8AX2 - chains A and B; structure by X-ray diffraction, 1.62 A resolution.

Chain A (and B):
Molecule: Glutathione transferase
Source organism: Trametes versicolor
Notes: EC 2.5.1.18; chain B of this document is another copy of the same molecule, construct and numbering; everything in this record applies to it too
Reference sequence: A0A384E145 (A0A384E145_TRAVE); numbering as in UniProt (aligned over 1-246)
Chain sequence (246 residues; each row starts with the number of its first residue):
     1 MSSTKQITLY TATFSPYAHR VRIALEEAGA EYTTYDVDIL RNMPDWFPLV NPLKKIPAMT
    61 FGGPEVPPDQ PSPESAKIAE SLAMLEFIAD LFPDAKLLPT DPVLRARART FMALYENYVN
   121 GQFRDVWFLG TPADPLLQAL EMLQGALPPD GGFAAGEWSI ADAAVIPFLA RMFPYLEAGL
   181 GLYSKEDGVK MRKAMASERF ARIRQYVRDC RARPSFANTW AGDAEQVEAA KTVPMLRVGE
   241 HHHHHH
Disordered / not traced: 1-4, 245-246 (chain B: 1-3, 245-246)
Residues lining bound ligands: glutathione (GSH): Phe-14, Ser-15, Pro-16, Tyr-17, Arg-20, Ile-39, Leu-40, Lys-54, Lys-55, Ile-56, Pro-57, Glu-80, Ser-81

How chain A and chain B interact:
Contacting residue pairs - 35 pairs, chain A then chain B:
  Leu-53(A) / Leu-114(B)  hydrophobic
  Leu-53(A) / Met-142(B)  hydrophobic
  Lys-55(A) / Tyr-118(B)
  Phe-61(A) / Val-103(B)  hydrophobic
  Ala-79(A) / Thr-110(B)  hydrogen bond (backbone-side chain)
  Glu-80(A) / Ala-113(B)
  Glu-80(A) / Asn-117(B)  hydrogen bond
  Glu-80(A) / Tyr-118(B)  hydrogen bond
  Ala-83(A) / Arg-109(B)
  Ala-83(A) / Thr-110(B)
  Glu-86(A) / Arg-109(B)  salt bridge
  Phe-87(A) / Pro-102(B)
  Phe-87(A) / Ala-106(B)  hydrophobic
  Asp-90(A) / Arg-105(B)  salt bridge
  Asp-90(A) / Arg-109(B)  salt bridge
  Leu-91(A) / Pro-102(B)  hydrophobic
  Pro-102(A) / Phe-87(B)
  Pro-102(A) / Leu-91(B)  hydrophobic
  Val-103(A) / Phe-61(B)  hydrophobic
  Val-103(A) / Phe-87(B)
  Arg-105(A) / Asp-90(B)  salt bridge
  Ala-106(A) / Phe-87(B)  hydrophobic
  Arg-107(A) / Lys-77(B)
  Arg-109(A) / Ala-83(B)
  Arg-109(A) / Glu-86(B)  salt bridge
  Arg-109(A) / Asp-90(B)  salt bridge
  Arg-109(A) / Arg-109(B)
  Thr-110(A) / Ala-79(B)  hydrogen bond (side chain-backbone)
  Thr-110(A) / Ala-83(B)
  Ala-113(A) / Glu-80(B)
  Leu-114(A) / Leu-53(B)  hydrophobic
  Asn-117(A) / Glu-80(B)  hydrogen bond
  Tyr-118(A) / Lys-55(B)
  Tyr-118(A) / Glu-80(B)  hydrogen bond
  Met-142(A) / Leu-53(B)  hydrophobic
Also at the interface, not in a pair above, chain A (25 interface residues in all): Ala-76, Ile-78, Glu-116
Also at the interface, not in a pair above, chain B (24 interface residues in all): Ala-76, Ile-78

In short:
Chain A and chain B form an interface of 25 and 24 residues respectively, with 6 hydrogen bonds and 6 salt
bridges. Among the polar pairs are Glu-86(A)/Arg-109(B), Asp-90(A)/Arg-105(B) and Asp-90(A)/Arg-109(B). Chain
A binds glutathione.
Chain A and chain B are both Glutathione transferase (Trametes versicolor); the structure, Crystal structure
of Trametes versicolor glutathione transferase Omega 3S in complex with glutathione and
pentachloro-nitrosyl-osmate, was determined by X-ray diffraction together with 8AWZ and 8AX1 from the same
study.
